Entry 7RX4 (electron microscopy, 3.80 A resolution); this record covers chains A and a.

[Chain A (and a)]
Protein: AS2 peptide
Notes: chain a of this document is another copy of the same molecule, construct and numbering; everything in this record applies to it too
Amino-acid sequence (29 residues; each row starts with the number of its first residue):
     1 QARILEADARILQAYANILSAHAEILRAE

[How chain A and chain a interact]
Pairs across the interface (7):
  I4(A) with Q1(a)
  D8(A) with Q1(a), hydrogen bond
  L12(A) with D8(a)
  Y15(A) with I11(a), hydrophobic; Y15(a)
  I18(A) with Y15(a)
  H22(A) with Y15(a)
Other interface residues (no listed pair), chain A (7 interface residues in all): I11
Other interface residues (no listed pair), chain a (8 interface residues in all): I4, L5, L12, L19

[In short]
The interface between chain A and chain a involves 7 residues on one side and 8 on the other; the contacts
include 1 hydrogen bond. The hydrogen-bonded pair is D8(A)-Q1(a).
Chain A and chain a are both AS2 peptide; the structure, Cryo-EM reconstruction of AS2 nanotube (Form II
like), was determined by electron microscopy, deposited together with 7RX5.
